Entry 8EVH (electron microscopy, 2.85 A resolution); this record covers chains A and J of the 13 polymer chains in the assembly.

# Chain A
Protein: Histone H3.1
Source organism: Homo sapiens
UniProt: P68431 (H31_HUMAN); residues 0-135 here correspond to UniProt positions 1-136 (UniProt number = residue number + 1)
Amino-acid sequence (136 residues; numbered 0 to 135; the number before each row is that of its first residue; numbering starts at 0):
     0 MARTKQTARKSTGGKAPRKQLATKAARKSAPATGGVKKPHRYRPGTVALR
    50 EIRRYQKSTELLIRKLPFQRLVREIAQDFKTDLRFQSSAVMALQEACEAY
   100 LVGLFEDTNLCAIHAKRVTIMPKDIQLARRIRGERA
Unresolved in the structure: 0-36, 135
Swiss-Prot annotation at these positions:
  - modified residue: Arg2 (Asymmetric dimethylarginine), Thr3 (Phosphothreonine), Lys4 (Allysine), Gln5 (5-glutamyl dopamine), Thr6 (Phosphothreonine), Arg8 (Citrulline), Lys9 (N6,N6,N6-trimethyllysine), Ser10 (ADP-ribosylserine), Thr11 (Phosphothreonine), Lys14 (N6-(2-hydroxyisobutyryl)lysine), Arg17 (Asymmetric dimethylarginine), Lys18 (N6-(2-hydroxyisobutyryl)lysine), Lys23 (N6-(2-hydroxyisobutyryl)lysine), Arg26 (Citrulline), Lys27 (N6,N6,N6-trimethyllysine), Ser28 (ADP-ribosylserine), Lys36 (N6,N6,N6-trimethyllysine), Lys37 (N6-methyllysine), Tyr41 (Phosphotyrosine), Lys56 (N6,N6,N6-trimethyllysine) and 8 more in UniProt
  - lipidation: Lys18 (N6-decanoyllysine)

# Chain J
Molecule: 162-nt DNA strand
Sequence (162 nucleotides; each row starts with the number of its first residue):
     1 AAATAGGAACCCCACATGCCCTGTGTCTGCAAGTACAGAACTAGCCAGAC
    51 AGACTGACCTATTTTTGTGAGGGGAATCGGGAAGTATCCATTGCTAAGAC
   101 TCAGCAATGCTGCAACTCTCAGCAACCAGCTGAAGATCAGCAGCCGAGAG
   151 GCCCTGCACCTA
Unresolved in the structure: 142-162

# Interface between chain A and chain J
Pairs across the interface - 24 pairs, chain A then chain J:
  Lys37(A) - DA139(J)  salt bridge to the phosphate
  His39(A) - DT137(J)  sugar contact
  Arg40(A) - DT137(J)  sugar contact
  Arg40(A) - DC138(J)  phosphate contact
  Tyr41(A) - DA136(J)  phosphate contact
  Tyr41(A) - DT137(J)  phosphate contact
  Arg42(A) - DT62(J)  phosphate contact
  Arg42(A) - DT137(J)  salt bridge to the phosphate
  Pro43(A) - DT62(J)  phosphate contact
  Thr45(A) - DA136(J)  sugar contact
  Thr45(A) - DT137(J)  phosphate contact
  Arg63(A) - DA53(J)  sugar contact
  Arg72(A) - DG44(J)  salt bridge to the phosphate
  Arg83(A) - DA43(J)  hydrogen bond to the sugar
  Arg83(A) - DG44(J)  phosphate contact
  Phe84(A) - DA43(J)  sugar contact
  Phe84(A) - DG44(J)  hydrogen bond to the phosphate
  Gln85(A) - DA43(J)  phosphate contact
  Arg116(A) - DT64(J)  phosphate contact
  Val117(A) - DT63(J)  phosphate contact
  Val117(A) - DT64(J)  hydrogen bond to the phosphate
  Thr118(A) - DT63(J)  phosphate contact
  Thr118(A) - DT64(J)  hydrogen bond to the phosphate
  Met120(A) - DT65(J)  phosphate contact
Interface residues without a listed pair, chain A (19 interface residues in all): Ser86, Lys115, Lys122
Interface residues without a listed pair, chain J (13 interface residues in all): DC54, DA61

# Overview
The interface between chain A and chain J involves 19 residues on one side and 13 on the other; the contacts
include 4 hydrogen bonds and 3 salt bridges. Polar pairs include Arg83(A)-DA43(J), Phe84(A)-DG44(J) and
Val117(A)-DT64(J).
Chain A is Histone H3.1 (Homo sapiens) and chain J is a 162-nt DNA strand; the structure, CX3CR1 nucleosome
and wild type PU.1 complex, was determined by electron microscopy (same publication as 8EVI, 8EVJ and 8SYP).
